8FN5 - chain A; structure by X-ray diffraction, 1.92 A resolution.

== Chain A ==
Name: Glucosyltransferase-S
Organism: Streptococcus mutans
Notes: EC 2.4.1.5
UniProt: P49331 (GTFD_STRMU); residues 423-1054 here = UniProt positions 423-1054
Chain sequence (632 residues; each row starts with the number of its first residue):
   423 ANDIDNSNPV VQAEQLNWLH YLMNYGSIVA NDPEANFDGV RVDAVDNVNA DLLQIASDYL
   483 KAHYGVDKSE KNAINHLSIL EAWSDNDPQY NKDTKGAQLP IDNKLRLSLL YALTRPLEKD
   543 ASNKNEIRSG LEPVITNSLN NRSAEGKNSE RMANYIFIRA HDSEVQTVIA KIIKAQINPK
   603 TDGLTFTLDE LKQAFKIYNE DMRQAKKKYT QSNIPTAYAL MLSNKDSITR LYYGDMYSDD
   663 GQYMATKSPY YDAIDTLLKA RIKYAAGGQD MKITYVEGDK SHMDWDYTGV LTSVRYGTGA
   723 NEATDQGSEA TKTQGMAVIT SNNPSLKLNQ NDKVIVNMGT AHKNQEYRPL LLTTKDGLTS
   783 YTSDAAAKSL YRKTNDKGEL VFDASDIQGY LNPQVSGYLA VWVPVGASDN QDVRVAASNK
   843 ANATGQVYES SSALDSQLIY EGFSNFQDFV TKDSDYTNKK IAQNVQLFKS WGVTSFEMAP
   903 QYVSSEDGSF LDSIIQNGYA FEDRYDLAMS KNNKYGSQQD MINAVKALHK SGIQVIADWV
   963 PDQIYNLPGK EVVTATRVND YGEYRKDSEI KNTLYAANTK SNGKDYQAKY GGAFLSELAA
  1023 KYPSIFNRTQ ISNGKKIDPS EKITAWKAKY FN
Unresolved in the structure: 969-1005
Curated features (UniProtKB/Swiss-Prot):
  - natural variant: Lys628 to Gln633 (sequence variant, change not given here; In strain: MT4251), Ala688 (A688S: In strain: MT4239), Thr726 to Ala732 (sequence variant, change not given here; In strain: MT4251), Thr726 to Ser730 (sequence variant, change not given here; In strain: MT4239 and MT4245), Thr762 (T762A: In strain: GS-5, MT4239 and 4 more), Asp964 (D964Y: In strain: MT4251), Glu1019 (E1019K: In strain: MT4245 and MT4251)
Reported in the primary citation:
  - specificity-determining residues: Thr589 (citing earlier work)

== In short ==
The paper reports the specificity determinant Thr589.
Chain A is Glucosyltransferase-S (Streptococcus mutans); the structure, Structure of the truncated catalytic
domain of Streptococcus mutans GtfD, was determined by X-ray diffraction, deposited together with 8FJ9, 8FJC,
8FK4 and 8FKL.
